5EBM - chains A and B of the 3 polymer chains in the assembly; structure by X-ray diffraction, 2.50 A resolution.

[Chain A]
Molecule: Antibody Fab Fragment Light Chain
Source organism: Mus musculus
Notes: antibody fragment or engineered binder
Chain sequence (218 residues; numbered 1 to 218; the number before each row is that of its first residue):
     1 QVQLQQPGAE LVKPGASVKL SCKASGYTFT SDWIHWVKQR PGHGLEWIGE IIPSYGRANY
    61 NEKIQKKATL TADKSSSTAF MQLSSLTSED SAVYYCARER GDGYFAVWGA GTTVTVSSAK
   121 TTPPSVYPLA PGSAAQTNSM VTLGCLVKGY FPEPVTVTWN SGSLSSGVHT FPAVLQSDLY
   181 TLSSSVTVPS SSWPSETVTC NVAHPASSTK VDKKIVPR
Cystine bridges: Cys22-Cys96, Cys145-Cys200

[Chain B]
Molecule: Antibody Fab Fragment Light Chain
Source organism: Mus musculus
Notes: antibody fragment or engineered binder
Chain sequence (212 residues; numbered 1 to 212; the number before each row is that of its first residue):
     1 DILLTQSPAI LSVSPGERVS FSCRASQSIG TDIHWYQQRT NGSPRLLIKY ASESISGIPS
    61 RFSGSGSGTD FTLSINSVES EDIANYYCQQ SNRWPFTFGS GTKLEIKRAD AAPTVSIFPP
   121 SSEQLTSGGA SVVCFLNNFY PKDINVKWKI DGSERQNGVL NSWTDQDSKD STYSMSSTLT
   181 LTKDEYERHN SYTCEATHKT STSPIVKSFN RN
Cystine bridges: Cys23-Cys88, Cys134-Cys194

[Interface between chain A and chain B]
Contacting residue pairs (69; chain A residue first):
  His35(A) - Phe96(B)
  Gln39(A) - Gln38(B)  hydrogen bond
  Gln39(A) - Tyr87(B)
  His43(A) - Tyr87(B)
  Gly44(A) - Tyr87(B)
  Leu45(A) - Tyr87(B)
  Leu45(A) - Phe98(B)
  Trp47(A) - Trp94(B)  hydrophobic
  Trp47(A) - Pro95(B)  hydrophobic
  Glu50(A) - Trp94(B)  hydrogen bond
  Asn59(A) - Trp94(B)
  Tyr60(A) - Trp94(B)
  Tyr95(A) - Gln38(B)  hydrogen bond
  Tyr95(A) - Gly42(B)  hydrogen bond (side chain-backbone)
  Tyr95(A) - Ser43(B)
  Glu99(A) - Phe96(B)
  Asp102(A) - Tyr50(B)  hydrogen bond (backbone-side chain)
  Gly103(A) - His34(B)
  Gly103(A) - Gln89(B)  hydrogen bond (backbone-side chain)
  Gly103(A) - Ser91(B)
  Gly103(A) - Phe96(B)
  Tyr104(A) - His34(B)
  Tyr104(A) - Tyr36(B)
  Tyr104(A) - Leu46(B)  hydrophobic
  Tyr104(A) - Lys49(B)  hydrogen bond
  Tyr104(A) - Tyr50(B)  hydrophobic
  Phe105(A) - Tyr36(B)  hydrogen bond (backbone-side chain)
  Phe105(A) - Leu46(B)
  Phe105(A) - Phe98(B)  hydrophobic
  Trp108(A) - Tyr36(B)
  Trp108(A) - Pro44(B)
  Gly109(A) - Ser43(B)
  Tyr127(A) - Ser121(B)
  Tyr127(A) - Glu123(B)
  Tyr127(A) - Gln124(B)
  Tyr127(A) - Ser127(B)
  Pro128(A) - Ser121(B)
  Pro128(A) - Glu123(B)
  Leu129(A) - Phe118(B)
  Leu129(A) - Val133(B)  hydrophobic
  Leu129(A) - Phe135(B)  hydrophobic
  Ala130(A) - Phe118(B)
  Ala130(A) - Pro119(B)
  Thr142(A) - Ser116(B)
  Thr142(A) - Phe118(B)
  Leu146(A) - Ser131(B)
  Ser165(A) - Lys169(B)
  His169(A) - Asn137(B)  hydrogen bond
  His169(A) - Asn138(B)  hydrogen bond
  His169(A) - Asp167(B)  salt bridge
  His169(A) - Ser174(B)
  Phe171(A) - Phe135(B)  hydrophobic
  Phe171(A) - Asn137(B)
  Phe171(A) - Ser162(B)
  Phe171(A) - Thr164(B)
  Phe171(A) - Ser174(B)
  Phe171(A) - Met175(B)
  Phe171(A) - Ser176(B)
  Pro172(A) - Ser162(B)  hydrogen bond (backbone-side chain)
  Pro172(A) - Trp163(B)
  Pro172(A) - Thr164(B)
  Val174(A) - Leu160(B)  hydrophobic
  Val174(A) - Asn161(B)
  Gln176(A) - Leu160(B)
  Ser183(A) - Phe135(B)
  Ser185(A) - Phe135(B)
  Ser185(A) - Asn137(B)
  Arg218(A) - Pro119(B)
  Arg218(A) - Pro120(B)  hydrogen bond (side chain-backbone)
Also at the interface, not in a pair above, chain A (40 interface residues in all): Val37, Glu62, Ala106, Pro131, Gly132, Leu143, Thr170, Ser184
Also at the interface, not in a pair above, chain B (40 interface residues in all): Thr178

[Summary]
Chain A and chain B each contribute 40 residues to their interface; the contacts include 12 hydrogen bonds and
1 salt bridge. Polar pairs include His169(A)-Asp167(B), Gln39(A)-Gln38(B) and Glu50(A)-Trp94(B).
Here chain A is Antibody Fab Fragment Light Chain and chain B is Antibody Fab Fragment Light Chain, both from
Mus musculus. Entry 5EBM (KcsA T75G mutant in the nonconductive state) was determined by X-ray diffraction
(same publication as 5EBL, 5EBW, 5EC1 and 5EC2).
